9FW9 - chains D and C of the 4 polymer chains in the assembly; structure by electron microscopy, 3.90 A resolution.

== Chain D ==
Molecule: Outer membrane usher protein FimD
From: Escherichia coli
UniProt: P30130 (FIMD_ECOLI); residues 1-833 here correspond to UniProt positions 46-878 (UniProt number = residue number + 45)
Sequence (847 residues; row label = number of the first residue in the row):
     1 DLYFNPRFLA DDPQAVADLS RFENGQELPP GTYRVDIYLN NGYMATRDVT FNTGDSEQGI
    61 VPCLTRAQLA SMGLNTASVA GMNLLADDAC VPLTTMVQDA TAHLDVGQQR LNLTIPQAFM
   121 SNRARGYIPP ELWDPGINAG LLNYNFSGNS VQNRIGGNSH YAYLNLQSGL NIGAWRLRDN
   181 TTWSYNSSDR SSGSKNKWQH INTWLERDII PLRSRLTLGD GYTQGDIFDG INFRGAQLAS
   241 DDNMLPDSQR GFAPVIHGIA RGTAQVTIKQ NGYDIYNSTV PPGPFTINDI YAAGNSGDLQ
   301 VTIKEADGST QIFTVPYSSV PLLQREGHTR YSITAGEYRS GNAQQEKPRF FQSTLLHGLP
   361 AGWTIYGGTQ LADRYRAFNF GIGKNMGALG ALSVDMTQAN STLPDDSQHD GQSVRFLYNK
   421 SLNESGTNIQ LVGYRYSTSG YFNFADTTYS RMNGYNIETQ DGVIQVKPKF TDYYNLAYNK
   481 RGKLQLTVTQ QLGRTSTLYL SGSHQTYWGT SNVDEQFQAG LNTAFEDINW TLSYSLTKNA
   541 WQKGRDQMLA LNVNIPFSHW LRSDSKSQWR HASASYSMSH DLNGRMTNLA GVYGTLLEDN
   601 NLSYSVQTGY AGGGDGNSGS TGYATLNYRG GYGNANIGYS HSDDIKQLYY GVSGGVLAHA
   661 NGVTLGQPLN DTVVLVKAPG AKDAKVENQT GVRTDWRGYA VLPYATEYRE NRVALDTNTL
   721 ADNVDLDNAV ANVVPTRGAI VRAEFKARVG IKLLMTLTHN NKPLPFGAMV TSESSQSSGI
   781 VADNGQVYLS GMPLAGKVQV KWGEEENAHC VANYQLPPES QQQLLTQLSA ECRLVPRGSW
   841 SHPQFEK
Unresolved in the structure: 1-115, 188-193, 454-477, 614-616, 804-808, 834-847
Disulfide bonds: C810-C832
Construct notes: conflict P348 (Thr393 in P30130); expression tag (834-847)

== Chain C ==
Molecule: Chaperone protein FimC
From: Escherichia coli
UniProt: P31697 (FIMC_ECOLI); residues 1-205 here correspond to UniProt positions 37-241 (UniProt number = residue number + 36)
Sequence (206 residues; numbered 0 to 205; the number before each row is that of its first residue; numbering starts at 0):
     0 MGVALGATRV IYPAGQKQEQ LAVTNNDENS TYLIQSWVEN ADGVKDGRFI VTPPLFAMKG
    60 KKENTLRILD ATNNQLPQDR ESLFWMNVKA IPSMDKSKLT ENTLQLAIIS RIKLYYRPAK
   120 LALPPDQAAE KLRFRRSANS LTLINPTPYY LTVTELNAGT RVLENALVPP MGESTVKLPS
   180 DAGSNITYRT INDYGALTPK MTGVME
Unresolved in the structure: 0, 93-100
Construct notes: initiating methionine (0)

== Interface between chain D and chain C ==
Contacting residue pairs (35):
  R562(D) with P123(C)
  D564(D) with P123(C); P124(C)
  K566(D) with A118(C), hydrogen bond (side chain-backbone); K119(C)
  E687(D) with Q19(C), hydrogen bond
  E710(D) with K60(C), salt bridge
  R712(D) with E62(C), salt bridge
  D716(D) with Q19(C), hydrogen bond
  T717(D) with Q17(C); Q19(C), hydrogen bond; R66(C)
  N718(D) with Q15(C), hydrogen bond; Q17(C)
  V724(D) with R66(C)
  D725(D) with R66(C), salt bridge
  N728(D) with K61(C); N63(C), hydrogen bond
  V730(D) with E62(C); T64(C)
  F766(D) with Q34(C); L54(C), hydrophobic; I90(C), hydrophobic
  I780(D) with L54(C), hydrophobic
  V781(D) with L54(C)
  A782(D) with L54(C), hydrophobic
  D783(D) with Q34(C)
  Y788(D) with T51(C); P53(C)
  L824(D) with K16(C); Q17(C); L68(C), hydrophobic
  L825(D) with T51(C); L68(C), hydrophobic
  Q827(D) with I49(C)
Interface residues without a listed pair, chain D (26 interface residues in all): A729, N732, K752, L754
Interface residues without a listed pair, chain C (26 interface residues in all): L32, K44, P52, A56, L122

== Overview ==
Chain D and chain C each contribute 26 residues to their interface; the contacts include 6 hydrogen bonds and
3 salt bridges. Among the polar pairs are E710(D)-K60(C), R712(D)-E62(C) and D725(D)-R66(C).
Chain D is Outer membrane usher protein FimD and chain C is Chaperone protein FimC, both from Escherichia
coli; the structure, Cryo-EM structure of the type 1 pilus assembly platform as part of the FimA-bound
chaperone-usher pilus ..., was determined by electron microscopy (same publication as 9FWB, 9FX0, 9FX8, 9FXB,
9FXS and 9FY9).
